PDB entry 9CA9 | electron microscopy, 3.56 A resolution | chains C and D of the 10 polymer chains in the assembly

Chain C:
Protein: Actin-related protein 6
From: Homo sapiens
Reference sequence: Q9GZN1 (ARP6_HUMAN); residue numbers follow UniProt; this construct covers 1-396
Amino-acid sequence (396 residues; numbered 1 to 396; the number before each row is that of its first residue):
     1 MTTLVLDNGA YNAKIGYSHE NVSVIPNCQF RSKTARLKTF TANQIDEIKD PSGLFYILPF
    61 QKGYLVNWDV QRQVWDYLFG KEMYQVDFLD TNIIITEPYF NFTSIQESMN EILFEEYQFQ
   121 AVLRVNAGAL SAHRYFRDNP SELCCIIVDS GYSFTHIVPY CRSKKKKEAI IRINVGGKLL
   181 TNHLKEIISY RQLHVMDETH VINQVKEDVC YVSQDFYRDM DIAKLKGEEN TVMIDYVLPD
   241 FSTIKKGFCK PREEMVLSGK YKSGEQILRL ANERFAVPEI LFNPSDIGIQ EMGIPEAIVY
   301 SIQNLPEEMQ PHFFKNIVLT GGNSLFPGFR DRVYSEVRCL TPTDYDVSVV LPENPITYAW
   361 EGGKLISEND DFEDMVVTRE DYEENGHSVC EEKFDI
Residues lining bound ligands: ATP-gamma-S (AGS; phosphothiophosphoric acid-adenylate ester): G9, A10, Y11, N12, K14, G63, G151, Y152, S153, F154, G177, K178, N203, K206, E207, G321, G322, N323, L325, F326, I356
UniProt features mapped onto this chain:
  - modified residue: T2 (N-acetylthreonine), K260 (N6-acetyllysine)

Chain D:
Protein: Zinc finger HIT domain-containing protein 1
From: Homo sapiens
Reference sequence: O43257 (ZNHI1_HUMAN); residues 1-154 here = UniProt positions 1-154
Amino-acid sequence (154 residues; each row starts with the number of its first residue):
     1 MVEKKTSVRS QDPGQRRVLD RAARQRRINR QLEALENDNF QDDPHAGLPQ LGKRLPQFDD
    61 DADTGKKKKK TRGDHFKLRF RKNFQALLEE QNLSVAEGPN YLTACAGPPS RPQRPFCAVC
   121 GFPSPYTCVS CGARYCTVRC LGTHQETRCL KWTV
Unresolved in the structure: 1-15, 48-80, 154
Metal / ion sites: Zn2+ site 1: C117, C120, C136, C140; Zn2+ site 2: C128, C131, H144, C149
UniProt features mapped onto this chain:
  - zinc finger: C117 to C149 (HIT-type)
  - region: R72 to S110 (Interaction with NR1D2)
  - motif: D38 to G47 (Nuclear localization signal)
  - binding site (Zn(2+)): C117, C120, C128, C131, C136, C140, H144, C149
  - modified residue: T103 (Phosphothreonine)
  - natural variant: R134 (R134W: In a colorectal cancer sample)
  - mutagenesis: T103 (T103A: Impairs the p38 MAPK-mediated phosphorylation of ZNHIT1), S124 (S124A: No change in the in vitro MAPK14/MAPK11-induced phosphorylation level of ZNHIT1)

Interface between chain C and chain D:
Pairs across the interface (91):
  R31(C) with D43(D), salt bridge; H45(D)
  K33(C) with P44(D)
  R36(C) with H45(D), hydrogen bond (backbone-side chain)
  L37(C) with H45(D)
  K38(C) with H45(D)
  G53(C) with Q41(D), hydrogen bond (backbone-side chain)
  L54(C) with Q41(D)
  F55(C) with N39(D); Q41(D); D42(D); P44(D)
  Y56(C) with N39(D), hydrogen bond (backbone-side chain)
  Q61(C) with N83(D); F84(D), hydrogen bond (side chain-backbone)
  K62(C) with E33(D), salt bridge; F84(D)
  Y64(C) with F84(D), hydrophobic; Y101(D)
  V66(C) with R81(D); K82(D); N83(D); L87(D), hydrophobic
  N67(C) with R81(D)
  F100(C) with P99(D); N100(D); Y101(D); A104(D), hydrophobic
  F102(C) with F84(D), hydrophobic; L88(D), hydrophobic; Q91(D)
  T103(C) with Q91(D), hydrogen bond (backbone-side chain)
  S104(C) with L87(D); E90(D)
  I105(C) with L87(D), hydrophobic
  K167(C) with P99(D)
  E168(C) with P99(D)
  I170(C) with A104(D)
  I171(C) with A104(D)
  R172(C) with Y101(D), hydrogen bond (side chain-backbone); A104(D), hydrogen bond (backbone-backbone); C105(D); A106(D), hydrogen bond (backbone-backbone)
  N174(C) with C105(D)
  K178(C) with E36(D); D38(D), salt bridge
  L179(C) with E36(D)
  N182(C) with L35(D), hydrogen bond (side chain-backbone); E36(D); N37(D), hydrogen bond (side chain-backbone)
  E186(C) with R148(D), salt bridge
  Y190(C) with A118(D); V119(D), hydrophobic; T147(D), hydrogen bond; R148(D)
  R191(C) with V119(D), hydrogen bond (side chain-backbone); C120(D), hydrogen bond (side chain-backbone); G121(D)
  M196(C) with F40(D), hydrophobic
  D197(C) with F40(D); Q41(D)
  F216(C) with R114(D); F116(D), hydrophobic
  Y217(C) with R114(D)
  M220(C) with F116(D), hydrophobic; G121(D); F122(D)
  K224(C) with F122(D)
  N272(C) with C120(D), hydrogen bond (side chain-backbone); F122(D)
  E279(C) with R114(D), salt bridge
  N283(C) with R111(D), hydrogen bond; R114(D)
  S285(C) with Q113(D)
  D286(C) with R114(D), salt bridge; F116(D)
  I287(C) with L35(D), hydrophobic
  G288(C) with L32(D)
  I289(C) with L32(D), hydrophobic
  Q290(C) with G107(D); P108(D); P109(D); Q113(D), hydrogen bond
  E291(C) with C105(D), hydrogen bond; A106(D); G107(D); P109(D)
  M292(C) with A106(D), hydrophobic; G107(D), hydrogen bond (backbone-backbone)
  E296(C) with P109(D); S110(D), hydrogen bond
Other interface residues (no listed pair), chain C (55 interface residues in all): T39, L58, H183, H194, A223, E336
Other interface residues (no listed pair), chain D (47 interface residues in all): A34, Q85, P123, T143, H144

In short:
55 residues of chain C face 47 of chain D across their interface; the contacts include 19 hydrogen bonds and 6
salt bridges. Polar pairs include R31(C)-D43(D), K62(C)-E33(D) and K178(C)-D38(D). Ligands of chain C:
ATP-gamma-S.
Here chain C is Actin-related protein 6 and chain D is Zinc finger HIT domain-containing protein 1, both from
Homo sapiens. Entry 9CA9 (Cryo-EM structure of the human SRCAP complex in the unbound state (composite
structure)) was determined by electron microscopy.
